Entry 6C06 (electron microscopy, 5.15 A resolution (low resolution: residue-level contacts below are approximate; hydrogen-bond / salt-bridge calls are withheld)); this record covers chains A and B of the 7 polymer chains in the assembly.

[Chain A (and B)]
Protein: DNA-directed RNA polymerase subunit alpha
Organism: Mycobacterium tuberculosis
Notes: EC 2.7.7.6; chain B of this document is another copy of the same molecule, construct and numbering; everything in this record applies to it too
UniProtKB: A0A045J8T1 (A0A045J8T1_MYCTX); residue numbers follow UniProt; this construct covers 1-347
Amino-acid sequence (347 residues; numbered 1 to 347; the number before each row is that of its first residue):
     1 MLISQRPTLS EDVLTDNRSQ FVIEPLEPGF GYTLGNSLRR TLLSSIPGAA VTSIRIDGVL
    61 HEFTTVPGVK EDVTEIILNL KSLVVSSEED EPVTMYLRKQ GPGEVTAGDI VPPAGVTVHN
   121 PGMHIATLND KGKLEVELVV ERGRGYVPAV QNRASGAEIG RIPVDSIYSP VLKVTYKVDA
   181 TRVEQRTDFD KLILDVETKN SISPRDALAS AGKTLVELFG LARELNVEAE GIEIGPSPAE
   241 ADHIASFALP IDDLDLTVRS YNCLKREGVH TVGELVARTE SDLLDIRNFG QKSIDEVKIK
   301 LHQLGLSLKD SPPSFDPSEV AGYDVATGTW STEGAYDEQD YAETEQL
Disordered / not traced: 227-347 (chain B: 238-347)

[Interface between chain A and chain B]
Residue-residue contacts - 67 pairs, chain A then chain B:
  M1(A) with E91(B); E141(B); R142(B); Y168(B)
  L2(A) with D90(B); R142(B); G143(B)
  R6(A) with E217(B); L218(B); L221(B)
  L9(A) with L221(B); A222(B); L225(B)
  E27(A) with R144(B)
  G29(A) with R40(B)
  F30(A) with R40(B)
  T33(A) with S37(B)
  L34(A) with L218(B); F219(B)
  S37(A) with T33(B)
  R40(A) with G29(B); F30(B); Y32(B); T33(B)
  S45(A) with I232(B)
  P47(A) with E230(B)
  R142(A) with E230(B)
  R144(A) with M1(B); I232(B)
  R186(A) with V147(B); P148(B); A149(B); V150(B)
  A209(A) with N226(B); A229(B)
  S210(A) with A229(B); E230(B); G231(B)
  G212(A) with A222(B); R223(B)
  K213(A) with R223(B); V227(B); A229(B); E230(B); G231(B)
  T214(A) with G231(B); I232(B)
  L215(A) with F219(B)
  V216(A) with V216(B); F219(B); G220(B); R223(B)
  E217(A) with I232(B); E233(B); I234(B)
  F219(A) with L215(B); V216(B); F219(B)
  L221(A) with I234(B)
  A222(A) with L208(B); G212(B); L215(B)
  R223(A) with A209(B); G212(B); K213(B)
  E224(A) with A209(B)
  N226(A) with L9(B)
Other interface residues (no listed pair), chain A (36 interface residues in all): I3, P7, L38, R205, D206, L208
Other interface residues (no listed pair), chain B (43 interface residues in all): S44, E228

[Summary]
Chain A and chain B form an interface of 36 and 43 residues respectively.
Chain A and chain B are both DNA-directed RNA polymerase subunit alpha (Mycobacterium tuberculosis); the
structure, Mycobacterium tuberculosis RNAP Holo/RbpA/Fidaxomicin, was determined by electron microscopy (same
publication as 6BZO, 6C04 and 6C05).
